Entry 2XZD (X-ray diffraction, 2.10 A resolution); this record covers chains A and G of the 3 polymer chains in the assembly.

== Chain A ==
Protein: Caspase-3
Source organism: Homo sapiens
Notes: EC 3.4.22.56; fragment: p17 subunit, residues 29-175
Reference sequence: P42574 (CASP3_HUMAN); residues 27-175 here = UniProt positions 27-175
Chain sequence (149 residues; numbered 27 to 175; the number before each row is that of its first residue):
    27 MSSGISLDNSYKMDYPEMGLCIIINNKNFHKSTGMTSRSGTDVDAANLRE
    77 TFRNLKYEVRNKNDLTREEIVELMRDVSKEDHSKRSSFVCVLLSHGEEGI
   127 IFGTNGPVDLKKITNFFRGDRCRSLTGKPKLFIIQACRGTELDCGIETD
Disordered / not traced: 27-33, 175
Construct notes: engineered mutation S28 (Asp in P42574)
Modified / non-standard residues: C163 (s-hydroxycysteine; CSO)
Curated features (UniProtKB/Swiss-Prot):
  - active site: H121, C163
  - modified residue: C163 (S-nitrosocysteine)
  - mutagenesis: D175 (D175A: In P3-D3A mutant; abolished cleavage and activation, leading to prevent thiol protease activity; when associated with A-9 and A-28)

== Chain G ==
Protein: Darpin-3.4
Source organism: Synthetic construct
Notes: antibody fragment or engineered binder
Chain sequence (136 residues; each row starts with the number of its first residue):
     1 MRGSHHHHHHGSDLGKKLLEATRAGQDDEVRILMANGADVNAMDDAGVTP
    51 LHLAAKRGHLEIVEVLLKHGADVNASDIWGRTPLHLAATVGHLEIVEVLL
   101 EYGADVNAQDKFGKTAFDISIDNGNEDLAEILQKLN
Disordered / not traced: 1-12, 132-136

== How chain A and chain G interact ==
Residue-residue contacts - 6 pairs, chain A then chain G:
  T62(A) - S76(G)
  T166(A) - I78(G)
  T166(A) - W79(G)  hydrogen bond (backbone-side chain)
  T166(A) - K111(G)  hydrogen bond
  L168(A) - I78(G)  hydrophobic
  L168(A) - W79(G)  hydrophobic
Other interface residues (no listed pair), chain A (4 interface residues in all): E167

== Overview ==
Chain A and chain G each contribute 4 residues to their interface; the contacts include 2 hydrogen bonds.
Polar contacts include T166(A)-W79(G) and T166(A)-K111(G). UniProt lists active-site residues H121(A) and
C163(A) and one mutagenesis site on chain A.
Here chain A is Caspase-3 (Homo sapiens) and chain G is Darpin-3.4 (Synthetic construct). Entry 2XZD
(Caspase-3 in Complex with an Inhibitory DARPin-3.4) was determined by X-ray diffraction (same publication as
2Y0B).
